Entry 3NXT (X-ray diffraction, 1.70 A resolution); this record covers chain A.

# Chain A
Protein: Dihydrofolate reductase
Source organism: Homo sapiens
Notes: EC 1.5.1.3
UniProt: P00374 (DYR_HUMAN); residues 1-186 here correspond to UniProt positions 2-187 (UniProt number = residue number + 1)
Amino-acid sequence (186 residues; each row starts with the number of its first residue):
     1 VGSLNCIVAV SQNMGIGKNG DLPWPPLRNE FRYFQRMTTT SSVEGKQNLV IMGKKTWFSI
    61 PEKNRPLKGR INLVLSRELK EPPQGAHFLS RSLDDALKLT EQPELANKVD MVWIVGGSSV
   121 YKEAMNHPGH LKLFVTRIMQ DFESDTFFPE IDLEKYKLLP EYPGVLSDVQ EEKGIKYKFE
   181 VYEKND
Small-molecule neighbours:
  - D2E (5-[(E)-2-cyclopropyl-2-(2-methoxyphenyl)ethenyl]furo[2,3-d]pyrimidine-2,4-diamine): Ile7, Val8, Ala9, Leu22, Glu30, Phe31, Phe34, Thr56, Ser59, Ile60, Pro61, Leu67, Val115, Tyr121, Thr136
  - NADPH (NDP; NADPH dihydro-nicotinamide-adenine-dinucleotide phosphate): Val8, Ala9, Ile16, Gly17, Lys18, Gly20, Asp21, Leu22, Trp24, Gly53, Lys54, Lys55, Thr56, Ser59, Leu75, Ser76, Arg77, Glu78, Arg91, Ser92, Leu93, Val115, Gly116, Gly117, Ser118, Ser119, Val120, Tyr121, Glu123, Thr146
From the paper describing this entry:
  - binding site for D2E: Ile7, Leu22, Glu30, Val115, Tyr121

# In short
Ligands of chain A: NADPH and compound D2E. The paper reports a binding site for D2E at Ile7, Leu22 and Glu30
among others.
Chain A is Dihydrofolate reductase (Homo sapiens); the structure, Preferential Selection of Isomer Binding
from Chiral Mixtures: Alternate Binding Modes Observed for the E-and Z-isomers ..., was determined by X-ray
diffraction (same publication as 3NXX, 3NXY, 3NXO, 3NXR and 3NXV).
